2FR1 - chain A; structure by X-ray diffraction, 1.79 A resolution.

Chain A:
Molecule: erythromycin synthase, EryAI
From: Saccharopolyspora erythraea
Notes: EC 1.1.1.100
Reference sequence: Q03131 (ERYA1_SACER); residues 1444-1925 here correspond to UniProt positions 1391-1872 (UniProt number = residue number - 53)
Amino-acid sequence (486 residues; numbered 1440 to 1925; the number before each row is that of its first residue):
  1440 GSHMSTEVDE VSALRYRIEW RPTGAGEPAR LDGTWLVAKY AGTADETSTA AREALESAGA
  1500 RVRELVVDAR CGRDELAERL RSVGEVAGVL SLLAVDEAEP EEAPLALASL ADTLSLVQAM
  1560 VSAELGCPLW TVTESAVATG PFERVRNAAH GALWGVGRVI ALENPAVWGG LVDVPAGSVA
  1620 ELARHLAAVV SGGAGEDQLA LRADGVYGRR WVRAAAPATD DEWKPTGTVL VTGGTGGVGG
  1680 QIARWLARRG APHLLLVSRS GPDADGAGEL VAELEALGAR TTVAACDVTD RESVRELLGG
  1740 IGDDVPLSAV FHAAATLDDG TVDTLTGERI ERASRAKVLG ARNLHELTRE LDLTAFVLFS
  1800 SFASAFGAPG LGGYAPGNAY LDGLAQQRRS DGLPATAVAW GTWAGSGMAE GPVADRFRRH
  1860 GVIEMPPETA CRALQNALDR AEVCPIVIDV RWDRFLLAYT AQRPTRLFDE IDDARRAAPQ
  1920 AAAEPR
Not modelled in the structure: 1440-1447, 1844-1855, 1916-1925
Differences from the reference sequence: cloning artifact (1440-1443)
Curated features (UniProtKB/Swiss-Prot):
  - active site: Tyr-1813 (For beta-ketoacyl reductase 1 activity)
  - binding site (NADP(+)): Thr-1674 to Val-1677, Ser-1697 to Gly-1700, Asp-1726, Val-1727, Lys-1776, Phe-1798, Ser-1799
  - site: Phe-1801 (Could be the principal determinant of stereospecificity)
Ligand contacts: NADPH (NDP; NADPH dihydro-nicotinamide-adenine-dinucleotide phosphate): Gly-1672, Thr-1674, Gly-1675, Gly-1676, Val-1677, Gly-1678, Val-1696, Ser-1697, Arg-1698, Ser-1699, Gly-1700, Ala-1703, Cys-1725, Asp-1726, Val-1727, Thr-1728, Ala-1752, Ala-1753, Ala-1754, Leu-1756, Ala-1775, Lys-1776, Phe-1798, Ser-1799, Ser-1800, Tyr-1813, Asn-1817, Gly-1840, Thr-1841, Trp-1842
From the paper describing this entry:
  - catalytic residues: Ser-1800, Tyr-1813 (proposed by the authors, not directly observed)
  - specificity-determining residues: Asp-1758 (by similarity / conservation)
  - specificity-determining residues: Phe-1801 (proposed by the authors, not directly observed)
  - mutagenesis - D1758A, D1758A/F1801G: decreased catalytic activity

Summary:
Ligands of chain A: NADPH. From UniProt: active-site residue Tyr-1813 and 13 NADP+-binding residues. The paper
reports catalytic residues Ser-1800 and Tyr-1813; D1758A and D1758A/F1801G reduce catalytic activity.
Chain A is erythromycin synthase, EryAI (Saccharopolyspora erythraea); the structure, The first ketoreductase
of the erythromycin synthase (crystal form 2), was determined by X-ray diffraction, deposited together with
2FR0.
